PDB entry 8IHN | electron microscopy, 3.37 A resolution | chains K and O of the 7 polymer chains in the assembly

== Chain K ==
Molecule: Transcriptional regulatory protein SIN3
Source organism: Saccharomyces cerevisiae
UniProt: P22579 (SIN3_YEAST); numbering as in UniProt (aligned over 1-1536)
Amino-acid sequence (1536 residues; row label = number of the first residue in the row):
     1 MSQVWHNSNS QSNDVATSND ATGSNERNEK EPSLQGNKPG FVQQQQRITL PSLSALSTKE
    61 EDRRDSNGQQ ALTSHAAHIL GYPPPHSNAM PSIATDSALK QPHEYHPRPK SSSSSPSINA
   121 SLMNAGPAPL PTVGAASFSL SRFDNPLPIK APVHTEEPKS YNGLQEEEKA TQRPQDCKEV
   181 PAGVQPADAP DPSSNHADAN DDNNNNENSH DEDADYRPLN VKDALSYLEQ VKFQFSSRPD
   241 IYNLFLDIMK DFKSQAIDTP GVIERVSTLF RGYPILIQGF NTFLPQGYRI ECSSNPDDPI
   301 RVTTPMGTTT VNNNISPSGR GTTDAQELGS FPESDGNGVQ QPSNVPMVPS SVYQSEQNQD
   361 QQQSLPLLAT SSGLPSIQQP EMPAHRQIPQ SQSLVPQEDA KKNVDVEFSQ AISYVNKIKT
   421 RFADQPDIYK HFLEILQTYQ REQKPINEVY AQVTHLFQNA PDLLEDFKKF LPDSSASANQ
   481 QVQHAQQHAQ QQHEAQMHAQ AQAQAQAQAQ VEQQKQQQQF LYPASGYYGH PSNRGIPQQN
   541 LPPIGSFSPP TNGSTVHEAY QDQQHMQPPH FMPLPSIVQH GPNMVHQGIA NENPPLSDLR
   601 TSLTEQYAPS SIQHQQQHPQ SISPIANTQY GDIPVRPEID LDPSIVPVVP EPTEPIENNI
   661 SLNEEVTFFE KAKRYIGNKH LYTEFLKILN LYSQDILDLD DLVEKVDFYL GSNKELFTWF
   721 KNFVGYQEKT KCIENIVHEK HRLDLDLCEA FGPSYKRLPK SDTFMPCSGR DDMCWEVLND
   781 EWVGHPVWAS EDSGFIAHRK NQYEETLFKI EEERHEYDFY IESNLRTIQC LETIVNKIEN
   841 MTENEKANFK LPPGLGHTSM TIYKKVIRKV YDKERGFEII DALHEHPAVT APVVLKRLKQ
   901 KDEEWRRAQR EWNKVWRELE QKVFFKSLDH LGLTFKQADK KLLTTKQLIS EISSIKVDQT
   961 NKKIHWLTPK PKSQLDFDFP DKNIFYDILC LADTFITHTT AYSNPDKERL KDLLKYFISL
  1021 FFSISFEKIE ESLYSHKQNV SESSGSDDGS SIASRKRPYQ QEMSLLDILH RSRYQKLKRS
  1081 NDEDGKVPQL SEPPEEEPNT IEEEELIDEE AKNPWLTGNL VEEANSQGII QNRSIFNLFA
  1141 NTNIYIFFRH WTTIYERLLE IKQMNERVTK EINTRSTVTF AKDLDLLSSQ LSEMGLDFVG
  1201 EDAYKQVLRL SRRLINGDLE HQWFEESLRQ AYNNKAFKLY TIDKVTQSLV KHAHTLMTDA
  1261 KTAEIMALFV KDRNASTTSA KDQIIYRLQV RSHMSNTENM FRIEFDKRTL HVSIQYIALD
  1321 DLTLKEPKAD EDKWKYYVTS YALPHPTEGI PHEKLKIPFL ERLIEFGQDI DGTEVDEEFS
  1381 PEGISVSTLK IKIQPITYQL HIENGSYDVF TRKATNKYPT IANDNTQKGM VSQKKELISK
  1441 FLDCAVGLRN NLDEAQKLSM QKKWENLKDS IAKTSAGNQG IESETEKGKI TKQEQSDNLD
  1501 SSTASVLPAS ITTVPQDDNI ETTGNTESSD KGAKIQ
Not modelled in the structure: 1-659, 730-747, 1041-1057, 1082-1109, 1321-1536
UniProt features mapped onto this chain:
  - modified residue: Ser137 (Phosphoserine), Thr303 (Phosphothreonine), Thr304 (Phosphothreonine), Ser316 (Phosphoserine), Ser1046 (Phosphoserine)

== Chain O ==
Molecule: RCO1 isoform 1
Source organism: Saccharomyces cerevisiae
UniProt: A0A8H4BXB0 (A0A8H4BXB0_YEASX); numbering as in UniProt (aligned over 1-684)
Amino-acid sequence (684 residues; row label = number of the first residue in the row):
     1 MDTSKKDTTR SPSHSNSSSP SSSSLSSSSS KEKKRPKRLS SQNVNYDLKR RKIITSEGIE
    61 RSFKNEHSNL AVEDNIPEEE PKELLEKDSK GNIIKLNEPS TISEDSKVSV TGLPLNKGPS
   121 EKIKRESLWN YRKNLGGQSN NSEMTLVPSK RFTQVPKNFQ DLNRNDLKTF LTENMTEESN
   181 IRSTIGWNGD IINRTRDREP ESDRDNKKLS NIRTKIILST NATYDSKSKL FGQNSIKSTS
   241 NASEKIFRDK NNSTIDFENE DFCSACNQSG SFLCCDTCPK SFHFLCLDPP IDPNNLPKGD
   301 WHCNECKFKI FINNSMATLK KIESNFIKQN NNVKIFAKLL FNIDSHNPKQ FQLPNYIKET
   361 FPAVKTGSRG QYSDENDKIP LTDRQLFNTS YGQSITKLDS YNPDTHIDSN SGKFLICYKC
   421 NQTRLGSWSH PENSRLIMTC DYCQTPWHLD CVPRASFKNL GSKWKCPLHS PTKVYKKIHH
   481 CQEDNSVNYK VWKKQRLINK KNQLYYEPLQ KIGYQNNGNI QIIPTTSHTD YDFNQDFKIT
   541 QIDENSIKYD FFDKIYKSKM VQKRKLFQFQ ESLIDKLVSN GSQNGNSEDN MVKDIASLIY
   601 FQVSNNDKSS NNKSASKSNN LRKLWDLKEL TNVVVPNELD SIQFNDFSSD EIKHLLYLKK
   661 IIESKPKEEL LKFLNIENPE NQSE
Not modelled in the structure: 1-259, 368-542, 588-684
Reported in the primary citation:
  - mutagenesis - R61E, D261A: increased binding to K36-methylated nucleosomes
  - mutagenesis - R61E/K64E, K64E: decreased binding to nucleosomes

== How chain K and chain O interact ==
Contacting residue pairs (8):
  Leu662(K) - Phe552(O)  hydrophobic
  Leu662(K) - Ile555(O)  hydrophobic
  Leu662(K) - Tyr556(O)  hydrophobic
  Leu662(K) - Lys559(O)
  Val666(K) - Lys548(O)
  Val666(K) - Phe551(O)  hydrophobic
  Val666(K) - Phe552(O)  hydrophobic
  Thr667(K) - Lys548(O)
Also at the interface, not in a pair above, chain K (6 interface residues in all): Ser661, Asn663, Glu665

== Summary ==
Chain K and chain O each contribute 6 residues to their interface. The paper reports that R61E and D261A of
chain O increase binding to K36-methylated nucleosomes; R61E/K64E and K64E of chain O reduce binding to
nucleosomes.
Here chain K is Transcriptional regulatory protein SIN3 and chain O is RCO1 isoform 1, both from Saccharomyces
cerevisiae. Entry 8IHN (Cryo-EM structure of the Rpd3S core complex) was determined by electron microscopy
together with 8IHM and 8IHT from the same study.
